PDB entry 7R58 | X-ray diffraction, 1.90 A resolution | chains H and L of the 3 polymer chains in the assembly

# Chain H
Name: Fab heavy chain
Organism: Mus musculus
Notes: antibody fragment or engineered binder
Sequence (227 residues; numbered 1 to 228; 1 number in that range is skipped by the numbering (no residue carries it; nothing is unmodelled there); the number before each row is that of its first residue):
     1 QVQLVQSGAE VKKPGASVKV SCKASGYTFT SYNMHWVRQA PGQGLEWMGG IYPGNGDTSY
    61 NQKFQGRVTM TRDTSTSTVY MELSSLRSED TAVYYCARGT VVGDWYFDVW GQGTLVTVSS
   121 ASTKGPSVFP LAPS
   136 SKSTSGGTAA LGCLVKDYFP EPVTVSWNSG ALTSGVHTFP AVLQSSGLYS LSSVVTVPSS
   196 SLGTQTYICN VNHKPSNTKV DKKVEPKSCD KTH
Disordered / not traced: 136-142, 225-228
Cystine bridges: C22-C96, C148-C204

# Chain L
Name: Fab light chain
Organism: Mus musculus
Notes: antibody fragment or engineered binder
Sequence (219 residues; row label = number of the first residue in the row):
     1 DIQMTQSPSS LSASVGDRVT ITCRSSQSLE NSNGNTYLNW YQQKPGKAPK LLIYRVSNRF
    61 SGVPSRFSGS GSGTDFTFTI SSLQPEDIAT YYCLQLTHVP WTFGQGTKVE ITRTVAAPSV
   121 FIFPPSDEQL KSGTASVVCL LNNFYPREAK VQWKVDNALQ SGNSQESVTE QDSKDSTYSL
   181 SSTLTLSKAD YEKHKVYACE VTHQGLSSPV TKSFNRGEC
Disordered / not traced: 219
Cystine bridges: C23-C93, C139-C199

# Chain H / chain L interface
Contacting residue pairs (68; chain H residue first):
  H35(H) - W101(L)
  V37(H) - F103(L)  hydrophobic
  Q39(H) - Q43(L)  hydrogen bond
  Q39(H) - Y92(L)  hydrogen bond
  Q43(H) - Y92(L)
  G44(H) - Y92(L)
  L45(H) - P49(L)  hydrophobic
  L45(H) - Y92(L)  hydrophobic
  L45(H) - F103(L)
  W47(H) - P100(L)  hydrophobic
  W47(H) - W101(L)
  N61(H) - P100(L)
  Y95(H) - Q43(L)  hydrogen bond
  Y95(H) - K47(L)
  Y95(H) - A48(L)  hydrophobic
  D104(H) - Y37(L)
  D104(H) - N39(L)  hydrogen bond (backbone-side chain)
  D104(H) - Y54(L)
  D104(H) - R55(L)  salt bridge
  W105(H) - L51(L)
  W105(H) - Y54(L)  hydrophobic
  W105(H) - F60(L)  hydrophobic
  Y106(H) - N39(L)
  Y106(H) - Y41(L)  hydrogen bond (backbone-side chain)
  Y106(H) - L51(L)
  Y106(H) - L96(L)  hydrophobic
  Y106(H) - W101(L)  hydrophobic
  F107(H) - Y41(L)
  F107(H) - L51(L)
  F107(H) - L94(L)  hydrophobic
  F107(H) - W101(L)  hydrophobic
  D108(H) - F60(L)
  W110(H) - A48(L)  hydrophobic
  W110(H) - P49(L)  hydrogen bond (side chain-backbone)
  G111(H) - A48(L)
  F129(H) - S126(L)
  F129(H) - E128(L)
  F129(H) - Q129(L)
  P130(H) - S126(L)
  L131(H) - F123(L)  hydrophobic
  L131(H) - V138(L)  hydrophobic
  A132(H) - F123(L)
  T143(H) - F121(L)
  A145(H) - F121(L)  hydrophobic
  A145(H) - F123(L)
  L149(H) - S136(L)
  K151(H) - Q129(L)
  K151(H) - S136(L)
  H172(H) - N142(L)  hydrogen bond
  H172(H) - N143(L)  hydrogen bond
  H172(H) - S179(L)  hydrogen bond
  F174(H) - L140(L)  hydrophobic
  F174(H) - S167(L)
  F174(H) - T169(L)
  F174(H) - S179(L)
  F174(H) - L180(L)
  F174(H) - S181(L)
  P175(H) - S167(L)  hydrogen bond (backbone-side chain)
  P175(H) - V168(L)
  V177(H) - Q165(L)
  V177(H) - E166(L)
  V177(H) - S167(L)
  L178(H) - Q165(L)  hydrogen bond (backbone-side chain)
  Q179(H) - Q165(L)
  S187(H) - S181(L)
  V189(H) - L140(L)  hydrophobic
  T191(H) - N142(L)
  K222(H) - D127(L)  salt bridge
Interface residues without a listed pair, chain H (40 interface residues in all): E46, V128, A144, L146, K217, C224
Interface residues without a listed pair, chain L (39 interface residues in all): V99, T134, E218

# In short
The interface between chain H and chain L involves 40 residues on one side and 39 on the other, with 11
hydrogen bonds and 2 salt bridges. Among the polar pairs are D104(H)-R55(L), K222(H)-D127(L) and
Q39(H)-Q43(L).
Here chain H is Fab heavy chain and chain L is Fab light chain, both from Mus musculus. Entry 7R58 (Crystal
structure of the GPVI-glenzocimab complex) was determined by X-ray diffraction.
